Entry 7VS5 (electron microscopy, 3.40 A resolution); this record covers chains ad and hv of the 369 polymer chains in the assembly.

Chain ad:
Name: Major capsid protein
Source organism: Enterobacteria phage T4
UniProtKB: P04535 (CAPSH_BPT4); residues 1-521 here = UniProt positions 1-521
Sequence (521 residues; numbered 1 to 521; the number before each row is that of its first residue):
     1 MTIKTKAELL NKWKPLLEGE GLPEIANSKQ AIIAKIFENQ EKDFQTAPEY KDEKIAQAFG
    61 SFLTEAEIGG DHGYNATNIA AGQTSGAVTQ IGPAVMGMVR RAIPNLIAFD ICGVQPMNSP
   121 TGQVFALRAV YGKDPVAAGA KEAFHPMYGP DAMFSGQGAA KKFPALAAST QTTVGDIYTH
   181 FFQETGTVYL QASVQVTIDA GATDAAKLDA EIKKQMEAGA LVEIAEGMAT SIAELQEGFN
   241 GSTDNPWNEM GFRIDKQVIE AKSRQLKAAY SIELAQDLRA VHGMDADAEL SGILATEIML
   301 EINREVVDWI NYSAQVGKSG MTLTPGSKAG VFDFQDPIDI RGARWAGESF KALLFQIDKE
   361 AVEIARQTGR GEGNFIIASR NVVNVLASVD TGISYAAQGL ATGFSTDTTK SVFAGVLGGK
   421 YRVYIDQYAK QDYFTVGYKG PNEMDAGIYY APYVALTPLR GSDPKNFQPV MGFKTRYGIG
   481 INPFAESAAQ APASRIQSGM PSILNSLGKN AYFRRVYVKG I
Not modelled in the structure: 1-65
UniProt features mapped onto this chain:
  - site: Glu65, Ala66 (Cleavage)

Chain hv:
Name: Small outer capsid protein
Source organism: Enterobacteria phage T4
UniProtKB: P03715 (SOC_BPT4); residue numbers follow UniProt; this construct covers 1-80
Sequence (80 residues; row label = number of the first residue in the row):
     1 MASARGYVNI KTFEQKLDGN KKIEGKEVSV AFPLYSDVHK ISGAHYQTFP SEKAAYSTVY
    61 EENQRTEWIA ANEDLWKVTG
Not modelled in the structure: 1
Differences from the reference sequence: conflict Ala4 (Thr in P03715), Val28 (Ile in P03715)

Chain ad / chain hv interface:
Residue-residue contacts (21):
  Gly132(ad) - Lys40(hv)  hydrogen bond (backbone-side chain)
  Lys133(ad) - Ser42(hv)
  Asp134(ad) - Lys40(hv)  salt bridge
  Asp134(ad) - Ile41(hv)
  Asp134(ad) - Ser42(hv)  hydrogen bond
  Val136(ad) - Ser36(hv)
  Val136(ad) - Asp37(hv)
  Val136(ad) - Val38(hv)  hydrophobic
  Val136(ad) - His39(hv)  hydrogen bond (backbone-backbone)
  Val136(ad) - Lys40(hv)
  Ala137(ad) - Val38(hv)
  Ala137(ad) - Lys40(hv)
  Ala138(ad) - Val38(hv)
  Ala138(ad) - Ile69(hv)  hydrophobic
  Ala138(ad) - Glu73(hv)
  Ala493(ad) - Asp37(hv)
  Ala493(ad) - Arg65(hv)
  Ser494(ad) - Asp37(hv)  hydrogen bond (backbone-side chain)
  Ser494(ad) - Arg65(hv)  hydrogen bond
  Arg495(ad) - Ser36(hv)  hydrogen bond (side chain-backbone)
  Arg495(ad) - Asp37(hv)
Interface residues without a listed pair, chain ad (11 interface residues in all): Arg253, Pro492
Interface residues without a listed pair, chain hv (11 interface residues in all): Tyr35

Summary:
Chain ad and chain hv each contribute 11 residues to their interface, with 6 hydrogen bonds and 1 salt bridge.
Polar contacts include Asp134(ad)-Lys40(hv), Gly132(ad)-Lys40(hv) and Asp134(ad)-Ser42(hv).
Here chain ad is Major capsid protein and chain hv is Small outer capsid protein, both from Enterobacteria
phage T4. Entry 7VS5 (The expanded head structure of phage T4) was determined by electron microscopy (same
publication as 7VRT).
